PDB entry 1BK5 | X-ray diffraction, 2.20 A resolution | chains A and B

== Chain A (and B) ==
Molecule: Karyopherin alpha
Organism: Saccharomyces cerevisiae
Notes: fragment: armadillo domain; chain B of this document is another copy of the same molecule, construct and numbering; everything in this record applies to it too
UniProt: Q02821 (IMA1_YEAST); residues 89-510 here = UniProt positions 89-510
Amino-acid sequence (422 residues; each row starts with the number of its first residue):
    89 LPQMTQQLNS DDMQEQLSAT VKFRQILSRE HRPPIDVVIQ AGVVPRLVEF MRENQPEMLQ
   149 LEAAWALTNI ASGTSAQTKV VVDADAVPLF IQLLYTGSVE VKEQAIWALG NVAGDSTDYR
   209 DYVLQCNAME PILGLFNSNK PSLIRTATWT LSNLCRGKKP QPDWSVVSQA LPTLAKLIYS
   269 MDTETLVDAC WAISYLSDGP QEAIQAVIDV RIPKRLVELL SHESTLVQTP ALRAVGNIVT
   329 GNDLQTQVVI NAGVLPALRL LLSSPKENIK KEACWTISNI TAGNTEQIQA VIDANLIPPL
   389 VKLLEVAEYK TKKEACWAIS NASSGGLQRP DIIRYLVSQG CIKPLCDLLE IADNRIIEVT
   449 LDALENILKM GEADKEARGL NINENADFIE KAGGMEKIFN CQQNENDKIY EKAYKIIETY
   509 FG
Residues lining bound ligands: Co2+ (CO): Gly161, Thr166, Asn199, Asp203
UniProt features mapped onto this chain:
  - mutagenesis: Ser116 (S116F: In SRP1-31; temperature-sensitive mutant; reduced growth rate and chromosome loss), Glu145 (E145K: In SRP1-49; temperature-sensitive mutant; alteration in nucleolar and microtubule morphology), Pro219 (P219Q: In SRP1-1; temperature-sensitive mutant), Asp286 (D286N: In SRP1-3; temperature-sensitive mutant), Glu360 (E360K: In SRP1-2; temperature-sensitive mutant), Gly459 (G459V: In SRP1-54; temperature-sensitive mutant; reduced growth rate)

== Chain A / chain B interface ==
Pairs across the interface (37; chain A residue first):
  Gly161(A) with Glu506(B)
  Thr162(A) with Glu506(B)
  Arg244(A) with Gln490(B), hydrogen bond (side chain-backbone); Asn492(B); Tyr498(B); Tyr502(B), hydrogen bond
  Gly245(A) with Asp495(B); Tyr498(B), hydrogen bond (backbone-side chain)
  Lys246(A) with Glu493(B); Asp495(B), hydrogen bond (backbone-side chain)
  Lys247(A) with Asp495(B), hydrogen bond (backbone-side chain)
  Trp279(A) with Gln491(B)
  Arg321(A) with Gln491(B), hydrogen bond (side chain-backbone); Glu493(B)
  Glu396(A) with Ile439(B)
  Tyr397(A) with Tyr397(B), hydrophobic
  Lys398(A) with Glu438(B), hydrogen bond (side chain-backbone); Ile439(B)
  Lys401(A) with Asp441(B)
  Glu438(A) with Lys398(B), hydrogen bond (backbone-side chain)
  Ile439(A) with Glu396(B)
  Asp441(A) with Lys401(B)
  Gln490(A) with Arg244(B), hydrogen bond (backbone-side chain)
  Gln491(A) with Trp279(B); Arg321(B), hydrogen bond (backbone-side chain)
  Asn492(A) with Arg244(B); Arg321(B)
  Glu493(A) with Lys246(B), hydrogen bond (backbone-side chain); Arg321(B)
  Asp495(A) with Gly245(B); Lys246(B), salt bridge; Lys247(B)
  Tyr498(A) with Arg244(B); Gly245(B)
  Tyr502(A) with Arg244(B), hydrogen bond
  Glu506(A) with Thr162(B); Ser163(B), hydrogen bond (side chain-backbone)
Interface residues without a listed pair, chain A (26 interface residues in all): Ser163, Thr205, Glu360
Interface residues without a listed pair, chain B (25 interface residues in all): Thr317, Glu499

== In short ==
26 residues of chain A and 25 residues of chain B are in contact; the contacts include 13 hydrogen bonds and 1
salt bridge. Polar pairs include Asp495(A)-Lys246(B), Arg244(A)-Gln490(B) and Arg244(A)-Tyr502(B). Bound to
chain A: Co2+.
Both chains are Karyopherin alpha (Saccharomyces cerevisiae). Entry 1BK5 (Karyopherin alpha from saccharomyces
cerevisiae) was determined by X-ray diffraction (same publication as 1BK6).
